PDB entry 8YBS | electron microscopy, 4.54 A resolution (low resolution: residue-level contacts below are approximate; hydrogen-bond / salt-bridge calls are withheld) | chains B and D of the 7 polymer chains in the assembly

# Chain B
Protein: Spike glycoprotein
Organism: Severe acute respiratory syndrome coronavirus
UniProt: P0DTC2 (SPIKE_SARS2); numbering as in UniProt (aligned over 1-1273)
Chain sequence (1273 residues; numbered 1 to 1273; the number before each row is that of its first residue):
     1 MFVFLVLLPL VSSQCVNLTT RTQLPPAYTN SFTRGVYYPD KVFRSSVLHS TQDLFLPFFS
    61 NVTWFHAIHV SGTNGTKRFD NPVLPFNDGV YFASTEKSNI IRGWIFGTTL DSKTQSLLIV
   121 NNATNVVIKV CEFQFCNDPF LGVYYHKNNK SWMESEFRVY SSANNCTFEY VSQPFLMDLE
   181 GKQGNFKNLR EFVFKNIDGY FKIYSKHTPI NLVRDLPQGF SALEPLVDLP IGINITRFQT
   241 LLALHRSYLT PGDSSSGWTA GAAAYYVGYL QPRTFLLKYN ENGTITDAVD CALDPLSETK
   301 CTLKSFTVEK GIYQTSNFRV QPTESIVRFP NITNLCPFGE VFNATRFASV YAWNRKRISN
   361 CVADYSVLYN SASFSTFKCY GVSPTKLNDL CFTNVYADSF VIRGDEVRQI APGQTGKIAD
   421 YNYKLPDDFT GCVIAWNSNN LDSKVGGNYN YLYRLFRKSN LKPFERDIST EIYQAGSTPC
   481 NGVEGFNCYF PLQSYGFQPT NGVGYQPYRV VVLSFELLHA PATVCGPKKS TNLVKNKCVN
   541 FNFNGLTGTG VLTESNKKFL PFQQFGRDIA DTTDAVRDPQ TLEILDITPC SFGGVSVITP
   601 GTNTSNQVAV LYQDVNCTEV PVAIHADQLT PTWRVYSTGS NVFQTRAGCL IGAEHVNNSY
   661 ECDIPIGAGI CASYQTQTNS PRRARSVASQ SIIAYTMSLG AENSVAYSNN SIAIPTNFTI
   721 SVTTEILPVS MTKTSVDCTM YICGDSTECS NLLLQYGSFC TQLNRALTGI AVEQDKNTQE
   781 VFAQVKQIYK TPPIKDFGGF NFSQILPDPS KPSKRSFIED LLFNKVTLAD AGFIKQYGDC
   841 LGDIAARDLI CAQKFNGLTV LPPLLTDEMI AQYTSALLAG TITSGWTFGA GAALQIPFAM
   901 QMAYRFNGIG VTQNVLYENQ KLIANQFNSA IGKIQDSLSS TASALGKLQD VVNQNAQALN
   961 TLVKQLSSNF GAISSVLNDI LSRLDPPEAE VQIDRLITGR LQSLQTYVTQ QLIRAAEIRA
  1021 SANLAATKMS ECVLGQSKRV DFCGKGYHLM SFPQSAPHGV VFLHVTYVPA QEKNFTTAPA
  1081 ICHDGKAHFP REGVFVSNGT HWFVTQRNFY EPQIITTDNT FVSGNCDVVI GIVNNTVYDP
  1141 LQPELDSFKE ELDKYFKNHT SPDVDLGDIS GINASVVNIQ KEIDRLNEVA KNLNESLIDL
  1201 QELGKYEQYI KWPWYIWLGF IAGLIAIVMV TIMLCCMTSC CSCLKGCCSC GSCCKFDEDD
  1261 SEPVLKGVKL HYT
Unresolved in the structure: 1-25, 67-78, 142-152, 178-185, 247-260, 629-637, 677-690, 829-851, 1150-1273
Disulfide bonds: Cys131-Cys166, Cys291-Cys301, Cys336-Cys361, Cys379-Cys432, Cys391-Cys525, Cys480-Cys488, Cys538-Cys590, Cys617-Cys649, Cys662-Cys671, Cys738-Cys760, Cys743-Cys749, Cys1032-Cys1043, Cys1082-Cys1126
Covalently attached groups: N-acetylglucosamine (NAG) linked to Asn61, Asn165, Asn234, Asn282, Asn331, Asn343, Asn603, Asn616, Asn657, Asn709, Asn801, Asn1074, Asn1098
Construct notes: conflict Pro986 (Lys in P0DTC2), Pro987 (Val in P0DTC2)
UniProt features mapped onto this chain:
  - region: Asn280 to Cys301 (Putative superantigen), Arg403 to Asp405 (Integrin-binding motif), Asn448 to Phe456 (Immunodominant HLA epitope recognized by the CD8+), Pro681 to Ala684 (Putative superantigen), Ser816 to Tyr837 (Fusion peptide 1), Lys835 to Phe855 (Fusion peptide 2), Asp1163 to Glu1202 (Heptad repeat 2)
  - motif: Met1237 to Cys1241 (Binding to host endocytosis trafficking protein SNX27), Asp1257 to Glu1262 (Diacidic ER export motif (host COPII)), Ser1261 to Gly1267 (Binding to host plasma membrane localising/FERM domain proteins), Lys1269 to Thr1273 (KxHxx, ER retrieval signal (COPI))
  - site (Cleavage): Arg685, Ser686, Arg815, Ser816
  - lipidation (S-palmitoyl cysteine): Cys1235, Cys1236, Cys1240, Cys1241, Cys1243, Cys1247, Cys1248, Cys1250, Cys1253, Cys1254
  - glycosylation: Asn17 (N-linked (GlcNAc...) (complex) asparagine), Asn61 (N-linked (GlcNAc...) (hybrid) asparagine), Asn74 (N-linked (GlcNAc...) (complex) asparagine), Asn122 (N-linked (GlcNAc...) (hybrid) asparagine), Asn149 (N-linked (GlcNAc...) (complex) asparagine), Asn165 (N-linked (GlcNAc...) (complex) asparagine), Asn234 (N-linked (GlcNAc...) (high mannose) asparagine), Asn282 (N-linked (GlcNAc...) (complex) asparagine), Thr323 (O-linked (GalNAc) threonine), Ser325 (O-linked (HexNAc...) serine), Asn331 (N-linked (GlcNAc...) (complex) asparagine), Asn343 (N-linked (GlcNAc...) (complex) asparagine), Asn603 (N-linked (GlcNAc...) (hybrid) asparagine), Asn616 (N-linked (GlcNAc...) (complex) asparagine), Asn657 (N-linked (GlcNAc...) (complex) asparagine), Thr676 (O-linked (GlcNAc...) threonine), Thr678 (O-linked (GlcNAc...) threonine), Asn709 (N-linked (GlcNAc...) (high mannose) asparagine), Asn717 (N-linked (GlcNAc...) (hybrid) asparagine), Asn801 (N-linked (GlcNAc...) (hybrid) asparagine) and 6 more in UniProt
  - natural variant: Leu5 (L5F: In strain: Iota/B.1.526), Ser13 (S13I: In strain: Epsilon/B.1.427/B.1.429), Leu18 (L18F: In strain: Beta/B.1.351, Gamma/P.1 and 1 more), Thr19 (T19I: In strain: Omicron/BQ.1.1, Omicron/XBB.1.5 and 1 more; T19R: In strain: Delta/B.1.617.2, Omicron/BA.2 and 4 more), Thr20 (T20N: In strain: Gamma/P.1), Leu24 to Ala27 (sequence variant, change not given here; In strain: Omicron/BA.2, Omicron/BA.2.12.1 and 6 more), Pro26 (P26S: In strain: Gamma/P.1), Gln52 (Q52H: In strain: Omicron/EG.5.1), Ala67 (A67V: In strain: Eta/B.1.525, Omicron/BA.1), His69 to Val70 (deletion: In strain: Alpha/B.1.1.7, Eta/B.1.525 and 5 more), Gly75 (G75V: In strain: Lambda/C.37), Thr76 (T76I: In strain: Lambda/C.37), 83 further natural variant entries in UniProt
  - mutagenesis: His69 to Val70 (Increased incorporation of cleaved spike into virions), Asn121 (N121Q: Partial loss of biliverdin affinity), Arg190 (R190K: Partial loss of biliverdin affinity), Asn234 (N234Q: Increased resistance to neutralizing antibodies), Asn331 (N331Q: Reduced viral infectivity), Asn343 (N343Q: Reduced viral infectivity), Leu452 (L452R: Increased resistance to neutralizing antibodies. Decreases HLA binding to NF9 epitope. Increased binding affinity to human ACE2), Tyr453 (Y453F: Decreased HLA binding to NF9 epitope. Increased binding affinity to human ACE2), Ala475 (A475V: Increased resistance to neutralizing antibodies), Val483 (V483A: Increased resistance to neutralizing antibodies), Glu484 (E484D: Increased replication in human TMEM106B overexpressing cells), Phe490 (F490L: Increased resistance to neutralizing antibodies and human covalescent sera neutralization), 16 further mutagenesis entries in UniProt
Reported in the primary citation:
  - conformationally variable residues (loop rearrangement): Asn440 to Val445, Pro499, Thr500

# Chain D
Protein: Spike glycoprotein
Organism: Severe acute respiratory syndrome coronavirus
UniProt: A0A6H1PJZ3 (A0A6H1PJZ3_SARS2); residues 1-1273 here = UniProt positions 1-1273
Chain sequence (1273 residues; row label = number of the first residue in the row):
     1 MFVFLVLLPL VSSQCVNLTT RTQLPPAYTN SFTRGVYYPD KVFRSSVLHS TQDLFLPFFS
    61 NVTWFHAIHV SGTNGTKRFD NPVLPFNDGV YFASTEKSNI IRGWIFGTTL DSKTQSLLIV
   121 NNATNVVIKV CEFQFCNDPF LGVYYHKNNK SWMESEFRVY SSANNCTFEY VSQPFLMDLE
   181 GKQGNFKNLR EFVFKNIDGY FKIYSKHTPI NLVRDLPQGF SALEPLVDLP IGINITRFQT
   241 LLALHRSYLT PGDSSSGWTA GAAAYYVGYL QPRTFLLKYN ENGTITDAVD CALDPLSETK
   301 CTLKSFTVEK GIYQTSNFRV QPTESIVRFP NITNLCPFGE VFNATRFASV YAWNRKRISN
   361 CVADYSVLYN SASFSTFKCY GVSPTKLNDL CFTNVYADSF VIRGDEVRQI APGQTGKIAD
   421 YNYKLPDDFT GCVIAWNSNN LDSKVGGNYN YLYRLFRKSN LKPFERDIST EIYQAGSTPC
   481 NGVEGFNCYF PLQSYGFQPT NGVGYQPYRV VVLSFELLHA PATVCGPKKS TNLVKNKCVN
   541 FNFNGLTGTG VLTESNKKFL PFQQFGRDIA DTTDAVRDPQ TLEILDITPC SFGGVSVITP
   601 GTNTSNQVAV LYQGVNCTEV PVAIHADQLT PTWRVYSTGS NVFQTRAGCL IGAEHVNNSY
   661 ECDIPIGAGI CASYQTQTNS PRRARSVASQ SIIAYTMSLG AENSVAYSNN SIAIPTNFTI
   721 SVTTEILPVS MTKTSVDCTM YICGDSTECS NLLLQYGSFC TQLNRALTGI AVEQDKNTQE
   781 VFAQVKQIYK TPPIKDFGGF NFSQILPDPS KPSKRSFIED LLFNKVTLAD AGFIKQYGDC
   841 LGDIAARDLI CAQKFNGLTV LPPLLTDEMI AQYTSALLAG TITSGWTFGA GAALQIPFAM
   901 QMAYRFNGIG VTQNVLYENQ KLIANQFNSA IGKIQDSLSS TASALGKLQD VVNQNAQALN
   961 TLVKQLSSNF GAISSVLNDI LSRLDKVEAE VQIDRLITGR LQSLQTYVTQ QLIRAAEIRA
  1021 SANLAATKMS ECVLGQSKRV DFCGKGYHLM SFPQSAPHGV VFLHVTYVPA QEKNFTTAPA
  1081 ICHDGKAHFP REGVFVSNGT HWFVTQRNFY EPQIITTDNT FVSGNCDVVI GIVNNTVYDP
  1141 LQPELDSFKE ELDKYFKNHT SPDVDLGDIS GINASVVNIQ KEIDRLNEVA KNLNESLIDL
  1201 QELGKYEQYI KWPWYIWLGF IAGLIAIVMV TIMLCCMTSC CSCLKGCCSC GSCCKFDEDD
  1261 SEPVLKGVKL HYT
Unresolved in the structure: 1-26, 70-79, 144-164, 173-185, 246-263, 469-488, 621-640, 677-688, 828-853, 1152-1273
Disulfide bonds: Cys131-Cys166, Cys291-Cys301, Cys336-Cys361, Cys379-Cys432, Cys391-Cys525, Cys538-Cys590, Cys617-Cys649, Cys662-Cys671, Cys738-Cys760, Cys743-Cys749, Cys1032-Cys1043, Cys1082-Cys1126
Covalently attached groups: N-acetylglucosamine (NAG) linked to Asn61, Asn122, Asn165, Asn282, Asn331, Asn343, Asn603, Asn616, Asn657, Asn709, Asn1074

# How chain B and chain D interact
Pairs across the interface (109; chain B residue first):
  Gln314(B) - Ser735(D)
  Ala520(B) - Pro230(D)
  Pro521(B) - Tyr200(D)
  Thr547(B) - Asn978(D)
  Leu560(B) - Thr284(D)
  Phe562(B) - Tyr38(D)
  Phe562(B) - Lys41(D)
  Gln563(B) - Phe43(D)
  Gln564(B) - Lys41(D)
  Phe565(B) - Asp40(D)
  Phe565(B) - Lys41(D)
  Phe565(B) - Val42(D)
  Phe565(B) - Phe43(D)
  Phe565(B) - Arg44(D)
  Phe565(B) - Tyr279(D)
  Gly566(B) - Phe43(D)
  Arg567(B) - Arg44(D)
  Arg567(B) - Ser45(D)
  Asp568(B) - Ser45(D)
  Asp568(B) - Val47(D)
  Ile569(B) - Val47(D)
  Ala570(B) - Val963(D)
  Asp571(B) - Ser967(D)
  Thr572(B) - Phe855(D)
  Pro589(B) - Phe855(D)
  Phe592(B) - Met740(D)
  Phe592(B) - Phe855(D)
  Gln613(B) - Leu861(D)
  Asp614(B) - Val860(D)
  Pro665(B) - Leu864(D)
  Ala668(B) - Pro863(D)
  Ala668(B) - Leu864(D)
  Ala668(B) - Thr866(D)
  Gly669(B) - Leu864(D)
  Gly669(B) - Met869(D)
  Met697(B) - Leu864(D)
  Met697(B) - Leu865(D)
  Leu699(B) - Ile788(D)
  Leu699(B) - Tyr873(D)
  Ala701(B) - Gln787(D)
  Ala701(B) - Ile788(D)
  Asn703(B) - Gln787(D)
  Asn703(B) - Ile788(D)
  Asn703(B) - Tyr789(D)
  Ser704(B) - Lys790(D)
  Ser704(B) - Thr791(D)
  Val705(B) - Tyr789(D)
  Ala706(B) - Gln895(D)
  Tyr707(B) - Pro792(D)
  Tyr707(B) - Asp796(D)
  Tyr707(B) - Phe797(D)
  Tyr707(B) - Thr883(D)
  Tyr707(B) - Gln895(D)
  Tyr707(B) - Ile896(D)
  Tyr707(B) - Phe898(D)
  Asn709(B) - Asp796(D)
  Asn709(B) - Pro897(D)
  Ser711(B) - Gln895(D)
  Ser711(B) - Ile896(D)
  Ser711(B) - Pro897(D)
  Ile712(B) - Gln895(D)
  Ile712(B) - Ile896(D)
  Ile712(B) - Pro897(D)
  Ala713(B) - Leu894(D)
  Ala713(B) - Gln895(D)
  Pro715(B) - Leu894(D)
  Gln957(B) - Arg765(D)
  Thr961(B) - Ser758(D)
  Thr961(B) - Gln762(D)
  Gln965(B) - Ser758(D)
  Gln965(B) - Phe759(D)
  Phe970(B) - Gln755(D)
  Phe970(B) - Tyr756(D)
  Phe970(B) - Phe759(D)
  Gly971(B) - Gln755(D)
  Asp985(B) - Thr415(D)
  Pro987(B) - Gly413(D)
  Arg995(B) - Asp994(D)
  Gln1002(B) - Gln1005(D)
  Thr1006(B) - Gln1005(D)
  Ile1013(B) - Ile1013(D)
  Arg1039(B) - Thr1027(D)
  Arg1039(B) - Glu1031(D)
  Val1040(B) - Ser1030(D)
  Asp1041(B) - Gln784(D)
  Asp1041(B) - Ser1030(D)
  Lys1045(B) - Gln784(D)
  Tyr1047(B) - Trp886(D)
  Tyr1047(B) - Ala890(D)
  Glu1072(B) - Leu894(D)
  Asn1074(B) - Gln895(D)
  Pro1079(B) - Met900(D)
  Pro1079(B) - Tyr917(D)
  Phe1089(B) - Gln913(D)
  Phe1089(B) - Asn914(D)
  Phe1089(B) - Tyr917(D)
  Pro1090(B) - Gln913(D)
  Arg1107(B) - Ala903(D)
  Arg1107(B) - Tyr904(D)
  Arg1107(B) - Gln913(D)
  Ser1123(B) - Asn914(D)
  Ser1123(B) - Glu918(D)
  Ser1123(B) - Glu1111(D)
  Gly1124(B) - Glu918(D)
  Val1129(B) - Tyr917(D)
  Val1129(B) - Glu918(D)
  Ile1130(B) - Gln920(D)
  Phe1148(B) - Phe1148(D)
  Lys1149(B) - Phe1148(D)
Also at the interface, not in a pair above, chain B (92 interface residues in all): Asn317, Arg319, His519, Lys558, Phe559, Ala647, Gly667, Thr696, Glu702, Ser708, Asn710, Ser968, Asn969, Gly999, Ser1003, Thr1009, Gln1010, Gly1046, Val1068, Pro1069, Ala1078, Arg1091, Val1094, Asn1108, Phe1121, Val1128, Leu1141, Leu1145
Also at the interface, not in a pair above, chain D (94 interface residues in all): Pro225, Ile231, Asn282, Asp737, Asp745, Gly757, Ala766, Thr768, Lys786, Lys854, Asn856, Pro862, Thr887, Gly889, Gly891, Ala892, Ala893, Asn907, Thr912, Lys964, Thr1009, Leu1012, Leu1034, Gly1035, Arg1039, Leu1141, Glu1144

# Overview
92 residues of chain B and 94 residues of chain D are in contact. Covalently linked N-acetylglucosamine: at
Asn61(B), Asn165(B), Asn234(B), Asn282(B), Asn331(B) and Asn343(B) and 7 more. N-acetylglucosamine is
covalently linked to Asn61(D), Asn122(D), Asn165(D), Asn282(D), Asn331(D) and Asn343(D) and 5 more. From the
paper: conformational variability at Asn440(B), Pro499(B) and Thr500(B).
Chain B is Spike glycoprotein and chain D is Spike glycoprotein, both from Severe acute respiratory syndrome
coronavirus; the structure, State - I: Spike 2-up RBD with THSC20.HVTR04 (Fab4), was determined by electron
microscopy together with 8YBY and 8YBZ from the same study.
